PDB entry 6M6C | electron microscopy, 3.10 A resolution | chains A and B of the 8 polymer chains in the assembly

== Chain A (and B) ==
Protein: DNA-directed RNA polymerase subunit alpha
From: Thermus thermophilus (strain HB8 / ATCC 27634 / DSM 579)
Notes: EC 2.7.7.6; chain B of this document is another copy of the same molecule, construct and numbering; everything in this record applies to it too
UniProt: Q5SHR6 (RPOA_THET8); numbering as in UniProt (aligned over 1-315)
Chain sequence (315 residues; row label = number of the first residue in the row):
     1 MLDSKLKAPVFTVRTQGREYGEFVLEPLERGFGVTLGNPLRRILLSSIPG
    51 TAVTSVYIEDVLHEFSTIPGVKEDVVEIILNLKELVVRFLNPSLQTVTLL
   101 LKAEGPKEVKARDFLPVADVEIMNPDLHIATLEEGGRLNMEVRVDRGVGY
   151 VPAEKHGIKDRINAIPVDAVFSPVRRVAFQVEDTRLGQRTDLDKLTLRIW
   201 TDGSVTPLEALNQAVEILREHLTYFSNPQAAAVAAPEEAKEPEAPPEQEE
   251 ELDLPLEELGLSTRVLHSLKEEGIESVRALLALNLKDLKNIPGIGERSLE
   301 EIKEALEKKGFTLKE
Not modelled in the structure: 1-3, 230-315 (chain B: 1-6, 229-315)

== Interface between chain A and chain B ==
Contacting residue pairs (29; chain A residue first):
  Pro9(A) - Tyr224(B)
  Phe11(A) - Phe225(B)
  Phe11(A) - Asn227(B)
  Phe11(A) - Pro228(B)
  Leu25(A) - Phe225(B)  hydrophobic
  Gly31(A) - Arg42(B)  hydrogen bond (backbone-side chain)
  Phe32(A) - Ile43(B)  hydrophobic
  Phe32(A) - Ser47(B)
  Phe32(A) - His221(B)
  Val34(A) - Arg42(B)
  Thr35(A) - Arg42(B)  hydrogen bond
  Pro39(A) - Pro39(B)  hydrophobic
  Leu40(A) - Phe225(B)  hydrophobic
  Arg42(A) - Gly31(B)  hydrogen bond (side chain-backbone)
  Arg42(A) - Val34(B)
  Arg42(A) - Thr35(B)  hydrogen bond
  Leu218(A) - Leu222(B)  hydrophobic
  His221(A) - Phe32(B)
  Leu222(A) - Leu36(B)  hydrophobic
  Leu222(A) - Leu218(B)  hydrophobic
  Leu222(A) - Arg219(B)
  Tyr224(A) - Pro9(B)
  Phe225(A) - Leu25(B)  hydrophobic
  Phe225(A) - Leu40(B)  hydrophobic
  Asn227(A) - Phe11(B)
  Pro228(A) - Phe11(B)
  Pro228(A) - Val13(B)  hydrophobic
  Gln229(A) - Phe11(B)  hydrogen bond (backbone-backbone)
  Gln229(A) - Thr12(B)
Interface residues without a listed pair, chain A (26 interface residues in all): Ala8, Arg30, Leu36, Ile43, Leu211, Val215, Ile217, Arg219
Interface residues without a listed pair, chain B (28 interface residues in all): Lys7, Val10, Ser46, Val215, Ile217

== Overview ==
Chain A and chain B form an interface of 26 and 28 residues respectively; the contacts include 5 hydrogen
bonds. Polar contacts include Gly31(A)-Arg42(B), Thr35(A)-Arg42(B) and Gln229(A)-Phe11(B).
Chain A and chain B are both DNA-directed RNA polymerase subunit alpha (Thermus thermophilus (strain HB8 /
ATCC 27634 / DSM 579)); the structure, CryoEM structure of Thermus thermophilus RNA polymerase elongation
complex, was determined by electron microscopy together with 6M6A and 6M6B from the same study.
